7P0R - chain A; structure by X-ray diffraction, 2.50 A resolution.

# Chain A
Protein: Indoleamine 2,3-dioxygenase 1
Organism: Homo sapiens
Notes: EC 1.13.11.52
Reference sequence: P14902 (I23O1_HUMAN); residue numbers follow UniProt; this construct covers 15-403
Amino-acid sequence (405 residues; row label = number of the first residue in the row; numbers below 1 keep their minus sign (Met-1 is residue -1)):
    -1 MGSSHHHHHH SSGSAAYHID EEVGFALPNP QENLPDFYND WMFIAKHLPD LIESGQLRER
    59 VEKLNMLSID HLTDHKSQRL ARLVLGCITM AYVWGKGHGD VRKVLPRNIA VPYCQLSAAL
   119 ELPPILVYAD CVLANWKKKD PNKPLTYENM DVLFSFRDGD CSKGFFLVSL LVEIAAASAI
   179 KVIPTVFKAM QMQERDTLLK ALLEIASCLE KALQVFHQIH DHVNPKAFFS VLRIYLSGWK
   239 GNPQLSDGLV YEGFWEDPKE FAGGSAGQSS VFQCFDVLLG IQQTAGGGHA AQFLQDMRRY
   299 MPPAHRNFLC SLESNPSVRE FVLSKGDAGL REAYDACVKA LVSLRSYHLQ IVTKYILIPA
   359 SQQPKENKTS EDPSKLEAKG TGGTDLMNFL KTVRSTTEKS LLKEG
Disordered / not traced: -1 to 12, 362-375, 403
Differences from the reference sequence: initiating methionine (-1); expression tag (0-14); engineered mutation Ala116 (Lys in P14902), Ala117 (Lys in P14902)
Metal / ion sites: heme Fe near His346 (its only coordinating residue here)
Small-molecule neighbours:
  - heme (HEM): Tyr126, Phe163, Ser167, Val170, Glu171, Phe214, Ile217, Phe226, Ser263, Ala264, Gly265, Ser267, Phe270, Phe291, Leu292, Arg343, His346, Ile349, Val350, Tyr353, Ile354, Lys377, Leu384, Phe387, Leu388, Val391
  - N'-Formylkynurenine (NFK): Asn63, Met64, Arg105, Asn106
UniProt features mapped onto this chain:
  - binding site (heme b): His346
What the authors report for this chain:
  - binding site for tryptophan: Gly53, Leu55, Arg56, Gly93, Lys94, Asp98, Gly236, Lys238
  - binding site for heme: Lys377
  - binding site for N'-Formylkynurenine: Gly53, Leu55, Arg56, Glu60, Arg100

# In short
Chain A binds heme and N'-Formylkynurenine. UniProt lists heme b-binding residue His346. From the paper: a
binding site for tryptophan at Gly53, Leu55 and Arg56 among others; a binding site for N'-Formylkynurenine at
Gly53, Leu55 and Arg56 among others.
Chain A is Indoleamine 2,3-dioxygenase 1 (Homo sapiens); the structure, Crystal structure of L-Trp/Indoleamine
2,3-dioxygenase (hIDO1) complex with the JK-loop refined in the intermediate conformation, was determined by
X-ray diffraction (same publication as 7NGE and 7P0N).
